7C80 - chains B and D of the 6 polymer chains in the assembly; structure by electron microscopy, 3.70 A resolution.

Chain B:
Molecule: VP2
Source organism: Echovirus E30
Sequence (261 residues; each row starts with the number of its first residue):
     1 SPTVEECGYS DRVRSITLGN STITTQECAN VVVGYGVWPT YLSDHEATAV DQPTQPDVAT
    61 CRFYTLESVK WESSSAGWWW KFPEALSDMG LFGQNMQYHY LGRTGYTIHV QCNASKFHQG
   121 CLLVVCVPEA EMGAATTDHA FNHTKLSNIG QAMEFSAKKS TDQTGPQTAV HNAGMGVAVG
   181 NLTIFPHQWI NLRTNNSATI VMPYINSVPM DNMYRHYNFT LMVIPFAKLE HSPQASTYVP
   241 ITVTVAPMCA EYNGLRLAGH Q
Unresolved in the structure: 1-10

Chain D:
Molecule: VP4
Source organism: Echovirus E30
UniProtKB: Q33C85 (Q33C85_9ENTO); numbering as in UniProt (aligned over 2-69)
Sequence (69 residues; each row starts with the number of its first residue):
     1 XGAQVSTQKT GAHETGLNAS GNSIIHYTNI NYYKDSASNS LNRQDFTQDP SKFTEPVKDV
    61 MIKTLPALN
Unresolved in the structure: 14-23, 69
Differences from the reference sequence: acetylation (1)
Modified positions: MYR (myristic acid) at position 1

Chain B / chain D interface:
Residue-residue contacts - 13 pairs, chain B then chain D:
  R12(B) - L68(D)
  R14(B) - D59(D)  salt bridge
  N30(B) - V57(D)
  N30(B) - D59(D)  hydrogen bond (side chain-backbone)
  V31(B) - V57(D)
  V31(B) - K58(D)  hydrogen bond (backbone-backbone)
  V32(B) - P56(D)
  V33(B) - P56(D)  hydrogen bond (backbone-backbone)
  G34(B) - P56(D)
  Y35(B) - K52(D)
  Y35(B) - F53(D)  hydrophobic
  W38(B) - K58(D)
  T194(B) - L68(D)
Interface residues without a listed pair, chain B (12 interface residues in all): C28, A29
Interface residues without a listed pair, chain D (8 interface residues in all): M61

Overview:
Chain B and chain D form an interface of 12 and 8 residues respectively, with 3 hydrogen bonds and 1 salt
bridge. Polar contacts include R14(B)-D59(D), N30(B)-D59(D) and V31(B)-K58(D).
Here chain B is VP2 and chain D is VP4, both from Echovirus E30. Entry 7C80 (E30 F-particle in complex with
4B10) was determined by electron microscopy, deposited together with 7CMK and 7C81.
